Entry 4OUS (X-ray diffraction, 1.05 A resolution); this record covers chain A.

== Chain A ==
Name: Caprin-2
Organism: Danio rerio
UniProtKB: Q5RJ80 (CAPR2_DANRE); residues 998-1132 here correspond to UniProt positions 780-914 (UniProt number = residue number - 218)
Chain sequence (143 residues; numbered 998 to 1140; the number before each row is that of its first residue):
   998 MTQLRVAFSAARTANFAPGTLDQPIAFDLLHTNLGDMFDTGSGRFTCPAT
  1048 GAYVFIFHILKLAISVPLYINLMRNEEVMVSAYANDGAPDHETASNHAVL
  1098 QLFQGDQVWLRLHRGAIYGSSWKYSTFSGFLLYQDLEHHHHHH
Disordered / not traced: 998-1000, 1133-1140
Sequence notes: engineered mutation Met998 (Leu780 in Q5RJ80); expression tag (1133-1140)
UniProt features mapped onto this chain:
  - binding site (Ca(2+)): Asp1083, Glu1089
Metal / ion sites: Ca2+ near Glu1089 (its only coordinating residue here)
What the authors report for this chain:
  - Ca2+ coordination: Glu1089

== In short ==
From UniProt: Ca2+-binding residues Asp1083 and Glu1089. The paper reports Ca2+ coordination by Glu1089.
Chain A is Caprin-2 (Danio rerio); the structure, Crystal structure of zebrafish Caprin-2 C1q domain, was
determined by X-ray diffraction together with 4OUL and 4OUM from the same study.
